7ICG - chains T and A of the 3 polymer chains in the assembly; structure by X-ray diffraction, 3.00 A resolution.

Chain T:
Molecule: 7-nt DNA strand
Sequence (7 nucleotides; row label = number of the first residue in the row):
     2 CATCTGT

Chain A:
Protein: Protein (DNA polymerase beta (e.c.2.7.7.7))
Source organism: Homo sapiens
Reference sequence: P06746 (DPOB_HUMAN); residues 2-335 here correspond to UniProt positions 1-334 (UniProt number = residue number - 1)
Amino-acid sequence (335 residues; numbered 1 to 335; the number before each row is that of its first residue):
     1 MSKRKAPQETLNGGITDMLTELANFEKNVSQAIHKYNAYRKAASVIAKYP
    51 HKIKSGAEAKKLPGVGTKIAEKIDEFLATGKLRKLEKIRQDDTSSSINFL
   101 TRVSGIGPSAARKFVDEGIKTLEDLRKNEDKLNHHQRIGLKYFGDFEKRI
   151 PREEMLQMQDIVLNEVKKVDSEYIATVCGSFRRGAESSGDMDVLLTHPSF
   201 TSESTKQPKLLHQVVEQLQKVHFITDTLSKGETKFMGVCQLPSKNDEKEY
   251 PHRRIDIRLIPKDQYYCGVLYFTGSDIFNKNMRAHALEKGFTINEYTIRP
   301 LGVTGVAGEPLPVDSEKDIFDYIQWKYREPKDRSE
Disordered / not traced: 1-8
Metal / ion sites: Na+ site 1 near Leu62 (its only coordinating residue here); Na+ site 2: Thr101, Val103, Ile106 (shared with 1 residue of chain P)

Interface between chain T and chain A:
Pairs across the interface (11; chain T residue first):
  DA3(T) with Thr233(A), phosphate contact; Lys234(A), phosphate contact
  DT4(T) with Ser229(A), phosphate contact; Lys230(A), phosphate contact; Gly231(A), phosphate contact; Glu232(A), hydrogen bond to the phosphate; Thr233(A), hydrogen bond to the phosphate; Lys234(A), hydrogen bond to the phosphate
  DC5(T) with Ser229(A), sugar contact; Lys230(A), hydrogen bond to the phosphate
  DT6(T) with Asn133(A), phosphate contact
Other interface residues (no listed pair), chain T (5 interface residues in all): DC2
Other interface residues (no listed pair), chain A (10 interface residues in all): His134, Leu228, Tyr296

Overview:
5 residues of chain T face 10 of chain A across their interface, with 4 hydrogen bonds. Polar contacts include
DT4(T)-Glu232(A), DT4(T)-Thr233(A) and DT4(T)-Lys234(A). The Na+ site 2 is built by Thr101(A), Val103(A) and
Ile106(A).
Chain T is a 7-nt DNA strand and chain A is Protein (DNA polymerase beta (e.c.2.7.7.7)) (Homo sapiens); the
structure, DNA polymerase beta (e.c.2.7.7.7)/DNA complex, soaked in the presence of CDCL2, was determined by
X-ray diffraction, deposited together with 1ZQT, 7ICE, 7ICF, 7ICH, 7ICI, 7ICJ and 39 further entries.
